5J7O - chains B and H of the 6 polymer chains in the assembly; structure by X-ray diffraction, 2.37 A resolution.

Chain B:
Name: major capsid protein
Chain sequence (645 residues; each row starts with the number of its first residue; numbering starts at 0):
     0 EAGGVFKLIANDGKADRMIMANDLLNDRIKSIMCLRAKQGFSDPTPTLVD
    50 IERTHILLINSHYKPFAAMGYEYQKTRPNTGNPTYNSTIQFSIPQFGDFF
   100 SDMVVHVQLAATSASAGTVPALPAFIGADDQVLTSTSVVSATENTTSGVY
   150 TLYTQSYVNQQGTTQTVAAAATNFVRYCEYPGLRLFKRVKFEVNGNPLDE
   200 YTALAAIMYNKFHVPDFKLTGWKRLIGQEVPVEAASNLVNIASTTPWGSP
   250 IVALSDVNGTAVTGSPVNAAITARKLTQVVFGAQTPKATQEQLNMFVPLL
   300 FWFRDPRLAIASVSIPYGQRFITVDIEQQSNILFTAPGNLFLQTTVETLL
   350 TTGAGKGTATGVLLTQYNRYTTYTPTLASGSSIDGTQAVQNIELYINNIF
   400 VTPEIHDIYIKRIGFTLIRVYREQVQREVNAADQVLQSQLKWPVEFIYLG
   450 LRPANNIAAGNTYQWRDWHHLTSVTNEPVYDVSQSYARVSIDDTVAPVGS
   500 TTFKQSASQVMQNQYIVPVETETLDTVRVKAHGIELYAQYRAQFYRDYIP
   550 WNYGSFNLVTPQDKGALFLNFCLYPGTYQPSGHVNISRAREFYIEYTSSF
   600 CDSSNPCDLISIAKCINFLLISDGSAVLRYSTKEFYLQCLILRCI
Not modelled in the structure: 0-5, 622-644

Chain H:
Name: unknown
Chain sequence (21 residues; row label = number of the first residue in the row; X marks 21 residues of unknown identity (built as UNK)):
   991 XXXXXXXXXXXXXXXXXXXXX

Interface between chain B and chain H:
Chain B side of the interface, 13 residues: K13, R16, M17, L23, D26, R27, S30, I31, C33, L34, K37, R52, T53

Summary:
No residue of chain B is in contact with chain H.
Here chain B is major capsid protein and chain H is unknown. Entry 5J7O (Faustovirus major capsid protein) was
determined by X-ray diffraction, deposited together with 5J7U and 5J7V.
